6K1K - chains C and J of the 10 polymer chains in the assembly; structure by X-ray diffraction, 2.20 A resolution.

# Chain C
Molecule: Histone H2AX
From: Homo sapiens
Notes: engineered mutation(s): S139E variant
Reference sequence: P16104 (H2AX_HUMAN); residues 0-142 here correspond to UniProt positions 1-143 (UniProt number = residue number + 1)
Amino-acid sequence (146 residues; each row starts with the number of its first residue; numbers below 1 keep their minus sign (Gly-3 is residue -3)):
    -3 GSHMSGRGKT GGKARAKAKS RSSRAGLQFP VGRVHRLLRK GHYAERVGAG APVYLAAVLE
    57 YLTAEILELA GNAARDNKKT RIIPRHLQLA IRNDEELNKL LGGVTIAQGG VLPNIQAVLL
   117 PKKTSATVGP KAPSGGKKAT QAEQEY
Not modelled in the structure: -3 to 13, 125-142
Differences from the reference sequence: expression tag (-3 to -1); variant Glu139 (Ser140 in P16104)
Swiss-Prot annotation at these positions:
  - modified residue: Ser1 (N-acetylserine), Lys5 (N6-acetyllysine), Lys9 (N6-acetyllysine), Lys36 (N6-acetyllysine), Ser121 (Phosphoserine), Tyr142 (Phosphotyrosine)
  - cross-link (Glycyl lysine isopeptide (Lys-Gly)): Lys13 (interchain with G-Cter in ubiquitin), Lys15 (interchain with G-Cter in ubiquitin), Lys119 (interchain with G-Cter in ubiquitin), Lys127 (interchain with G-Cter in SUMO2), Lys134 (interchain with G-Cter in SUMO2)
What the authors report for this chain:
  - conformationally variable residues: His38
  - mutagenesis - H38N/G99R: decreased stability

# Chain J
Molecule: 145-nt DNA strand
From: Homo sapiens
Sequence (145 nucleotides; numbered -72 to 72; the number before each row is that of its first residue; numbers below 1 keep their minus sign (DA-72 is residue -72)):
   -72 ATCACAATCC CGGTGCCGAG GCCGCTCAAT TGGTCGTAGA CAGCTCTAGC ACCGCTTAAA
   -12 CGCACGTACG GATTCCGTAC GTGCGTTTAA GCGGTGCTAG AGCTGTCTAC GACCAATTGA
    48 GCGGCCTCGG CACCGGGATT GTGAT
Ion coordination: Mn2+ site 1 near DG-61 (its only coordinating residue here); Mn2+ site 2 near DG-34 (its only coordinating residue here); K+: DT-26, DA-25; Mn2+ site 3 near DG-3 (its only coordinating residue here); Mn2+ site 4 near DG20 (its only coordinating residue here); Mn2+ site 5 near DG27 (its only coordinating residue here); Mn2+ site 6 near DG38 (its only coordinating residue here); Mn2+ site 7 near DG50 (its only coordinating residue here); Mn2+ site 8 near DG64 (its only coordinating residue here)

# Interface between chain C and chain J
Contacting residue pairs - 15 pairs, chain C then chain J:
  Arg29(C) - DG48(J)  phosphate contact
  Arg29(C) - DC49(J)  salt bridge to the phosphate
  Arg35(C) - DA39(J)  phosphate contact
  Arg42(C) - DG38(J)  hydrogen bond to the sugar
  Arg42(C) - DA39(J)  phosphate contact
  Val43(C) - DG38(J)  sugar contact
  Val43(C) - DA39(J)  hydrogen bond to the phosphate
  Gly44(C) - DG38(J)  phosphate contact
  Ala45(C) - DG38(J)  phosphate contact
  Lys75(C) - DC58(J)  phosphate contact
  Lys75(C) - DA59(J)  salt bridge to the phosphate
  Thr76(C) - DG57(J)  phosphate contact
  Thr76(C) - DC58(J)  hydrogen bond to the phosphate
  Arg77(C) - DG57(J)  hydrogen bond to the sugar
  Arg77(C) - DC58(J)  hydrogen bond to the phosphate
Also at the interface, not in a pair above, chain C (13 interface residues in all): Pro26, His31, Glu41, Lys74
Also at the interface, not in a pair above, chain J (8 interface residues in all): DC37

# Overview
Chain C and chain J form an interface of 13 and 8 residues respectively, with 5 hydrogen bonds and 2 salt
bridges. Among the polar pairs are Arg42(C)-DG38(J), Arg77(C)-DG57(J) and Val43(C)-DA39(J). DT-26(J) and
DA-25(J) form the K+ site. From the paper: H38N/G99R of chain C reduce stability; conformational variability
at His38(C).
Here chain C is Histone H2AX and chain J is a 145-nt DNA strand, both from Homo sapiens. Entry 6K1K (Human
nucleosome core particle with H2A.X S139E variant) was determined by X-ray diffraction, deposited together
with 6IPU, 6JXD, 6K1I and 6K1J.
